7SEO - chains A and B of the 3 polymer chains in the assembly; structure by X-ray diffraction, 3.25 A resolution.

Chain A:
Molecule: Caspase-3 subunit p17
From: Homo sapiens
Reference sequence: P42574 (CASP3_HUMAN); residue numbers follow UniProt; this construct covers 29-174
Amino-acid sequence (146 residues; numbered 29 to 174; the number before each row is that of its first residue):
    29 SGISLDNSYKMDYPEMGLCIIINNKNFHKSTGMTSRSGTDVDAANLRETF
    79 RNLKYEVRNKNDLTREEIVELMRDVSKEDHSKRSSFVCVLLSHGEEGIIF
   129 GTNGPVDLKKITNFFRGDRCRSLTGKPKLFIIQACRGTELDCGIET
Unresolved in the structure: 29-32
UniProt features mapped onto this chain:
  - active site: His121, Cys163
  - modified residue: Cys163 (S-nitrosocysteine)
What the authors report for this chain:
  - binding site for Ace-val-asp-val-dab-asp: Arg64, Gln161, Cys163

Chain B:
Molecule: Caspase-3 subunit p12
From: Homo sapiens
Reference sequence: P42574 (CASP3_HUMAN); numbering as in UniProt (aligned over 184-277)
Amino-acid sequence (95 residues; row label = number of the first residue in the row):
   184 CHKIPVEADFLYAYSTAPGYYSWRNSKDGSWFIQSLCAMLKQYADKLEFM
   234 HILTRVNRKVATEFESFSFDATFHAKKQIPCIVSMLTKELYFYHH
Unresolved in the structure: 184-185
Sequence notes: expression tag (278)
UniProt features mapped onto this chain:
  - modified residue: Arg207 (Microbial infection: ADP-riboxanated arginine)
What the authors report for this chain:
  - binding site for Ace-val-asp-val-dab-asp: Tyr204, Arg207, Phe250, Phe256
  - specificity-determining residues: Tyr204, Phe256

Chain A / chain B interface:
Residue-residue contacts - 106 pairs, chain A then chain B:
  Leu33(A) - Lys271(B)
  Asp34(A) - Lys271(B)
  Asn35(A) - Lys271(B)
  Asn35(A) - Glu272(B)  hydrogen bond (backbone-backbone)
  Ser36(A) - Lys271(B)
  Ser36(A) - Glu272(B)
  Tyr37(A) - Asp192(B)  hydrogen bond
  Tyr37(A) - Leu269(B)
  Tyr37(A) - Thr270(B)  hydrogen bond (side chain-backbone)
  Tyr37(A) - Lys271(B)
  Tyr37(A) - Glu272(B)  hydrogen bond (backbone-backbone)
  Met39(A) - Leu273(B)  hydrophobic
  Met39(A) - Tyr274(B)
  Asp40(A) - His278(B)
  Met44(A) - Phe275(B)  hydrophobic
  Arg64(A) - Arg207(B)
  Ser65(A) - Arg207(B)  hydrogen bond (backbone-side chain)
  Ser65(A) - Asn208(B)
  Ser65(A) - Ser209(B)
  Gly66(A) - Asn208(B)
  Gly66(A) - Ser209(B)
  Gly66(A) - Gly212(B)
  Val69(A) - Lys210(B)
  Val69(A) - Asp211(B)
  Asp70(A) - Gly212(B)
  Asp70(A) - Ser213(B)  hydrogen bond (side chain-backbone)
  Asp70(A) - Ile216(B)
  Asn73(A) - Cys220(B)
  Asn73(A) - Lys224(B)  hydrogen bond
  Leu74(A) - Ile216(B)  hydrophobic
  Thr77(A) - Cys220(B)  hydrogen bond
  Thr77(A) - Leu223(B)
  Thr77(A) - Lys224(B)  hydrogen bond
  Phe78(A) - Leu223(B)  hydrophobic
  Leu81(A) - Ala227(B)  hydrophobic
  Leu81(A) - Phe275(B)  hydrophobic
  Tyr83(A) - Phe275(B)
  Leu119(A) - Ile216(B)  hydrophobic
  Glu124(A) - Pro201(B)
  Glu124(A) - Gly202(B)  hydrogen bond (side chain-backbone)
  Thr140(A) - Phe193(B)
  Thr140(A) - Tyr195(B)
  Phe143(A) - Phe193(B)
  Arg144(A) - Val189(B)
  Arg144(A) - Glu190(B)
  Arg144(A) - Phe193(B)
  Gly145(A) - Val189(B)  hydrogen bond (backbone-backbone)
  Asp146(A) - Val189(B)
  Thr152(A) - Ile187(B)
  Gly153(A) - Ile187(B)
  Gly153(A) - Asp192(B)
  Lys154(A) - Asp192(B)
  Pro155(A) - Asp192(B)
  Lys156(A) - Ala191(B)
  Lys156(A) - Asp192(B)  hydrogen bond (backbone-backbone)
  Lys156(A) - Phe193(B)
  Lys156(A) - Leu194(B)  hydrogen bond (backbone-backbone)
  Leu157(A) - Leu194(B)
  Leu157(A) - Phe232(B)  hydrophobic
  Leu157(A) - Leu273(B)  hydrophobic
  Phe158(A) - Phe193(B)  hydrophobic
  Phe158(A) - Leu194(B)  hydrogen bond (backbone-backbone)
  Phe158(A) - Tyr195(B)
  Phe158(A) - Ala196(B)  hydrogen bond (backbone-backbone)
  Ile159(A) - Ala196(B)
  Ile159(A) - Phe215(B)  hydrophobic
  Ile159(A) - Ile216(B)  hydrophobic
  Ile159(A) - Leu219(B)  hydrophobic
  Ile160(A) - Ala196(B)  hydrogen bond (backbone-backbone)
  Ile160(A) - Tyr197(B)
  Ile160(A) - Ser198(B)  hydrogen bond (backbone-backbone)
  Gln161(A) - Ser198(B)
  Gln161(A) - Ser205(B)  hydrogen bond
  Gln161(A) - Trp206(B)
  Gln161(A) - Ser213(B)  hydrogen bond
  Gln161(A) - Phe215(B)
  Ala162(A) - Ser198(B)  hydrogen bond (backbone-side chain)
  Ala162(A) - Ser205(B)
  Cys163(A) - Tyr203(B)
  Cys163(A) - Tyr204(B)  hydrophobic
  Cys163(A) - Ser205(B)  hydrogen bond (side chain-backbone)
  Arg164(A) - Tyr197(B)
  Arg164(A) - Thr199(B)  hydrogen bond (side chain-backbone)
  Arg164(A) - Ala200(B)
  Arg164(A) - Pro201(B)
  Arg164(A) - Gly202(B)  hydrogen bond (backbone-backbone)
  Arg164(A) - Tyr203(B)  hydrogen bond (backbone-backbone)
  Arg164(A) - Cys264(B)
  Gly165(A) - Gly202(B)
  Gly165(A) - Tyr203(B)  hydrogen bond (backbone-backbone)
  Gly165(A) - Tyr204(B)
  Thr166(A) - Gly202(B)
  Thr166(A) - Tyr204(B)
  Glu167(A) - Gly202(B)
  Glu167(A) - Tyr203(B)
  Glu167(A) - Tyr204(B)  hydrogen bond (backbone-backbone)
  Leu168(A) - Tyr203(B)
  Leu168(A) - Tyr204(B)  hydrophobic
  Leu168(A) - Thr255(B)
  Leu168(A) - Lys259(B)
  Asp169(A) - Tyr203(B)
  Asp169(A) - Lys259(B)
  Asp169(A) - Lys260(B)  hydrogen bond (backbone-backbone)
  Cys170(A) - Ala258(B)
  Cys170(A) - Lys259(B)
  Gly171(A) - Lys260(B)
Also at the interface, not in a pair above, chain A (50 interface residues in all): Glu76, His121, Leu136, Asn141
Also at the interface, not in a pair above, chain B (51 interface residues in all): Gln217, Phe256, Ile262, His277

Overview:
Chain A and chain B form an interface of 50 and 51 residues respectively, with 27 hydrogen bonds. Polar
contacts include Tyr37(A)-Asp192(B), Tyr37(A)-Thr270(B) and Ser65(A)-Arg207(B). UniProt lists active-site
residues His121(A) and Cys163(A) on chain A. From the paper: a binding site for Ace-val-asp-val-dab-asp at
Arg64(A), Gln161(A) and Tyr204(B) among others; specificity determinants Tyr204(B) and Phe256(B).
Chain A is Caspase-3 subunit p17 and chain B is Caspase-3 subunit p12, both from Homo sapiens; the structure,
Crystal Structure of Caspase-3 with Peptide Inhibitor Ac-VDV(DAB)D-CHO, was determined by X-ray diffraction
(same publication as 7RN7, 7RN8, 7RN9, 7RNB, 7RND, 7RNE and 7RNF).
